PDB entry 4AV1 | X-ray diffraction, 3.10 A resolution | chains C and Y of the 6 polymer chains in the assembly

Chain C:
Protein: Poly [ADP-ribose] polymerase 1
Source organism: Homo sapiens
Notes: EC 2.4.2.30; fragment: dna-binding domain, residues 5-202
UniProtKB: P09874 (PARP1_HUMAN); numbering as in UniProt (aligned over 5-202)
Amino-acid sequence (223 residues; numbered -20 to 202; the number before each row is that of its first residue; numbers below 1 keep their minus sign (Met-20 is residue -20)):
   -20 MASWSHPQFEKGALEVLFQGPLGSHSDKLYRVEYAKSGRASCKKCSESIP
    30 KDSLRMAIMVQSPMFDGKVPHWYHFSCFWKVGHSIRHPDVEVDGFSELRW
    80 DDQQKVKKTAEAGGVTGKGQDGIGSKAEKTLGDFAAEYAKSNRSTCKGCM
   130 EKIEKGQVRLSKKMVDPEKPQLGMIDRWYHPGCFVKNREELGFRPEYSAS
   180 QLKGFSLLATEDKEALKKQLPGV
Unresolved in the structure: -20 to 5, 91-202
Sequence notes: expression tag (-20 to 4)
Metal / ion sites: Zn2+: Cys21, Cys24, His53, Cys56
Swiss-Prot annotation at these positions:
  - zinc finger: Tyr9 to Gly93 (PARP-type 1), Phe113 (PARP-type 2)
  - binding site (Zn(2+)): Cys21, Cys24, His53, Cys56, Cys125, Cys128, His159, Cys162
  - modified residue: Ser41 (Phosphoserine), Lys97 (N6-acetyllysine), Lys105 (N6-acetyllysine), Lys131 (N6-acetyllysine), Ser177 (Phosphoserine), Ser179 (Phosphoserine), Ser185 (Phosphoserine)
  - cross-link: Lys192 (Glycyl lysine isopeptide (Lys-Gly) (interchain with G-Cter in SUMO2))
  - mutagenesis: Arg18 (R18A: Abolished DNA-binding), Ser25 (S25A: Does not affect translocation into the cytosol), Arg34 (R34A: Abolished DNA-binding; R34E: Abolished binding to DNA strand breaks), Gln40 (Q40A: Does not affect DNA-binding), Ser41 (S41A: No effect), Pro42 (P42G: No effect), Met43 (M43A: No effect; M43D: Strongly decreased homodimerization), Phe44 to Val48 (Abolished DNA-binding), Phe44 (F44A: Abolished DNA-binding; F44D: Strongly decreased homodimerization), Asp45 (D45A: Does not affect DNA-binding. Decreased poly-ADP-ribosyltransferase activity), Lys119 to Ser120 (Abolished prolonged residence (trapping) to chromatin), Arg122 (R122A: Strongly decreased DNA-binding), 2 further mutagenesis entries in UniProt
What the authors report for this chain:
  - binding site for the 12-nt DNA strand: Ser16 to Ala19, Arg34, Gln150, Leu151
  - binding site for the 12-nt DNA strand (chain Y): Ser120 to Ser123, Lys126, Arg138, Asp145, Leu151, Ile154
  - mutagenesis - R34E, R138E, V144E/P149D, V144E/P149I: decreased localization
  - mutagenesis - M43D/F44D: decreased localization to foci
  - mutagenesis - M43D/F44D: decreased binding to DNA

Chain Y:
Molecule: 12-nt DNA strand
Sequence (12 nucleotides; each row starts with the number of its first residue):
     1 TAATGCAACACT

Interface between chain C and chain Y:
Residue-residue contacts (10):
  Lys15(C) with DA3(Y), phosphate contact
  Ser16(C) with DA3(Y), phosphate contact; DT4(Y), base contact
  Arg18(C) with DA2(Y), base contact; DA3(Y), base contact; DT4(Y), base contact
  Ser20(C) with DA2(Y), hydrogen bond to the phosphate
  Lys22(C) with DA2(Y), salt bridge to the phosphate
  Arg34(C) with DA3(Y), salt bridge to the phosphate
  Trp51(C) with DA2(Y), phosphate contact
Also at the interface, not in a pair above, chain C (8 interface residues in all): Ala19
Also at the interface, not in a pair above, chain Y (4 interface residues in all): DT1

Summary:
8 residues of chain C face 4 of chain Y across their interface; the contacts include 1 hydrogen bond and 2
salt bridges. Polar contacts include Ser20(C)-DA2(Y), Lys22(C)-DA2(Y) and Arg34(C)-DA3(Y). The paper reports a
binding site for the 12-nt DNA strand (chain Y) at Ser120(C), Lys126(C) and Arg138(C) among others; R34E,
R138E and V144E/P149D of chain C, among others, reduce localization; 5 substitutions were tested in all.
Here chain C is Poly [ADP-ribose] polymerase 1 (Homo sapiens) and chain Y is a 12-nt DNA strand. Entry 4AV1
(Crystal structure of the human PARP-1 DNA binding domain in complex with DNA) was determined by X-ray
diffraction.
